Entry 5BNY (X-ray diffraction, 2.66 A resolution); this record covers chains D and F of the 6 polymer chains in the assembly.

== Chain D (and F) ==
Molecule: Hemagglutinin
Source organism: Influenza A virus
Notes: chain F of this document is another copy of the same molecule, construct and numbering; everything in this record applies to it too
UniProt: A0A067YZV9 (A0A067YZV9_9INFA); residues 1-185 here correspond to UniProt positions 345-529 (UniProt number = residue number + 344)
Amino-acid sequence (191 residues; each row starts with the number of its first residue):
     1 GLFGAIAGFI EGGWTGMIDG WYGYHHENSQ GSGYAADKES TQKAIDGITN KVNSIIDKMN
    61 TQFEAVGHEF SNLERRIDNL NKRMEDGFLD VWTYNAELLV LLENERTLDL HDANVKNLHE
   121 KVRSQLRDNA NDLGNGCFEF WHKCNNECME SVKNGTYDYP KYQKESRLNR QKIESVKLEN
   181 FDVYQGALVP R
Not modelled in the structure: 174-191 (chain F: 177-191)
Sequence notes: expression tag (186-191)
Disulfides: Cys144-Cys148

== Interface between chain D and chain F ==
Residue-residue contacts - 46 pairs, chain D then chain F:
  Phe3(D) with Gly1(F); Phe3(F), hydrophobic
  Ser54(D) with Leu101(F)
  Lys58(D) with Tyr94(F); Glu97(F), salt bridge
  Met59(D) with Tyr94(F)
  Thr61(D) with Asp90(F)
  Phe63(D) with Arg83(F)
  Glu64(D) with Arg83(F)
  Val66(D) with Arg83(F)
  His68(D) with Arg76(F)
  Glu69(D) with Arg76(F), hydrogen bond (backbone-side chain)
  Phe70(D) with Arg76(F)
  Glu74(D) with Arg76(F), salt bridge
  Ile77(D) with Ile77(F), hydrophobic; Leu80(F)
  Leu80(D) with Leu80(F), hydrophobic
  Asn81(D) with Leu80(F); Arg83(F), hydrogen bond
  Met84(D) with Leu80(F); Arg83(F); Met84(F), hydrophobic
  Phe88(D) with Met84(F); Gly87(F); Phe88(F); Val91(F), hydrophobic
  Trp92(D) with Asp90(F); Val91(F); Tyr94(F), hydrophobic
  Asn95(D) with Tyr94(F)
  Leu99(D) with Tyr94(F); Leu98(F), hydrophobic
  Glu103(D) with Leu102(F)
  Arg106(D) with Glu105(F); Arg106(F); Asp109(F), salt bridge
  Leu110(D) with Gly1(F)
  Ala113(D) with Leu2(F)
  Asn117(D) with Leu2(F), hydrogen bond (side chain-backbone); Phe3(F); Gly4(F)
  Arg127(D) with Asn131(F), hydrogen bond
  Gln163(D) with Glu174(F), hydrogen bond
  Arg167(D) with Glu174(F), salt bridge; Val176(F)
  Gln171(D) with Val176(F)
Interface residues without a listed pair, chain D (33 interface residues in all): Ala65, Glu85, Val91, Leu168
Interface residues without a listed pair, chain F (27 interface residues in all): Asn79, Asn95, Asp132

== Overview ==
33 residues of chain D face 27 of chain F across their interface; the contacts include 5 hydrogen bonds and 4
salt bridges. Among the polar pairs are Lys58(D)-Glu97(F), Glu74(D)-Arg76(F) and Arg106(D)-Asp109(F).
Both chains are Hemagglutinin (Influenza A virus). Entry 5BNY (Crystal structure of hemagglutinin of
A/Chicken/Guangdong/S1311/2010 (H6N6)) was determined by X-ray diffraction (same publication as 5BQZ, 5BQY,
5BR0, 5BR3 and 5BR6).
